8JAL - chains A and E of the 10 polymer chains in the assembly; structure by electron microscopy, 3.30 A resolution.

# Chain A
Name: Amyloid protein-binding protein 2
From: Homo sapiens
UniProt: Q92624 (APBP2_HUMAN); residues 1-585 here = UniProt positions 1-585
Chain sequence (585 residues; each row starts with the number of its first residue):
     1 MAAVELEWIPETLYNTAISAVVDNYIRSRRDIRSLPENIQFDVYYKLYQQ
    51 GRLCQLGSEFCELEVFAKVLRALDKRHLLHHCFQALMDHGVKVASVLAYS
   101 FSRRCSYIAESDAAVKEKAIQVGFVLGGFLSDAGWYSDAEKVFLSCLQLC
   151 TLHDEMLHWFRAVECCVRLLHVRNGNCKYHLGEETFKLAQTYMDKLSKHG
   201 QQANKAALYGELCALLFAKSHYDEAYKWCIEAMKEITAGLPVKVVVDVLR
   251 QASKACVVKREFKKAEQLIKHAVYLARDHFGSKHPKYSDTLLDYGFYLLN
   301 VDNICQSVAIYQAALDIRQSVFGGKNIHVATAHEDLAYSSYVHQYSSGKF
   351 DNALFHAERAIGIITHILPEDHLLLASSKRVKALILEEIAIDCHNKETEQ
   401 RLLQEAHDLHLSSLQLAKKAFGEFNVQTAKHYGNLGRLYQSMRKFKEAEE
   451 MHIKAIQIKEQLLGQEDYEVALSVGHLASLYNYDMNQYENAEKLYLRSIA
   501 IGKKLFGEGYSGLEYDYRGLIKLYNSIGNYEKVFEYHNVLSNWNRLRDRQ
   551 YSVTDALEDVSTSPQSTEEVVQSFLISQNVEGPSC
Not modelled in the structure: 1-7, 579-585
Metal / ion sites: Zn2+: Cys-54, His-89 (shared with 2 residues of chain B)

# Chain E
Name: Cullin-2
From: Homo sapiens
UniProt: Q13617 (CUL2_HUMAN); numbering as in UniProt (aligned over 2-745)
Chain sequence (745 residues; numbered 1 to 745; the number before each row is that of its first residue):
     1 TSLKPRVVDFDETWNKLLTTIKAVVMLEYVERATWNDRFSDIYALCVAYP
    51 EPLGERLYTETKIFLENHVRHLHKRVLESEEQVLVMYHRYWEEYSKGADY
   101 MDCLYRYLNTQFIKKNKLTEADLQYGYGGVDMNEPLMEIGELALDMWRKL
   151 MVEPLQAILIRMLLREIKNDRGGEDPNQKVIHGVINSFVHVEQYKKKFPL
   201 KFYQEIFESPFLTETGEYYKQEASNLLQESNCSQYMEKVLGRLKDEEIRC
   251 RKYLHPSSYTKVIHECQQRMVADHLQFLHAECHNIIRQEKKNDMANMYVL
   301 LRAVSTGLPHMIQELQNHIHDEGLRATSNLTQENMPTLFVESVLEVHGKF
   351 VQLINTVLNGDQHFMSALDKALTSVVNYREPKSVCKAPELLAKYCDNLLK
   401 KSAKGMTENEVEDRLTSFITVFKYIDDKDVFQKFYARMLAKRLIHGLSMS
   451 MDSEEAMINKLKQACGYEFTSKLHRMYTDMSVSADLNNKFNNFIKNQDTV
   501 IDLGISFQIYVLQAGAWPLTQAPSSTFAIPQELEKSVQMFELFYSQHFSG
   551 RKLTWLHYLCTGEVKMNYLGKPYVAMVTTYQMAVLLAFNNSETVSYKELQ
   601 DSTQMNEKELTKTIKSLLDVKMINHDSEKEDIDAESSFSLNMNFSSKRTK
   651 FKITTSMQKDTPQEMEQTRSAVDEDRKMYLQAAIVRIMKARKVLRHNALI
   701 QEVISQSRARFNPSISMIKKCIEVLIDKQYIERSQASADEYSYVA
Not modelled in the structure: 117-134, 301-745
Differences from the reference sequence: expression tag (1)

# Interface between chain A and chain E
Residue-residue contacts (15):
  Ser-34(A) / Lys-4(E)
  Ser-34(A) / Pro-5(E)
  Leu-35(A) / Pro-5(E)
  Pro-36(A) / Pro-5(E)
  Pro-36(A) / Tyr-43(E)
  Pro-36(A) / Val-47(E)  hydrophobic
  Glu-37(A) / Pro-52(E)
  Asn-38(A) / Gln-111(E)  hydrogen bond
  Arg-71(A) / Pro-50(E)
  Arg-71(A) / Glu-51(E)  salt bridge
  Arg-71(A) / Pro-52(E)
  Leu-73(A) / Lys-115(E)
  Asp-74(A) / Lys-115(E)  salt bridge
  Lys-75(A) / Lys-115(E)
  Lys-118(A) / Glu-51(E)  salt bridge
Interface residues without a listed pair, chain A (11 interface residues in all): Lys-68
Interface residues without a listed pair, chain E (12 interface residues in all): Tyr-49, Tyr-107, Asn-116

# Summary
11 residues of chain A and 12 residues of chain E are in contact, with 1 hydrogen bond and 3 salt bridges.
Polar pairs include Arg-71(A)/Glu-51(E), Asp-74(A)/Lys-115(E) and Lys-118(A)/Glu-51(E). Cys-54(A) and
His-89(A) form the Zn2+ site.
Chain A is Amyloid protein-binding protein 2 and chain E is Cullin-2, both from Homo sapiens; the structure,
Structure of CRL2APPBP2 bound with RxxGP degron (dimer), was determined by electron microscopy together with
8JAR and 8JAU from the same study.
